Entry 8R59 (electron microscopy, 2.86 A resolution); this record covers chains A and B of the 264 polymer chains in the assembly.

Chain A (and B):
Protein: Transcription attenuation protein MtrB
Organism: Geobacillus stearothermophilus
Notes: chain B of this document is another copy of the same molecule, construct and numbering; everything in this record applies to it too
UniProtKB: Q9X6J6 (MTRB_GEOSE); residues 1-74 here = UniProt positions 1-74
Sequence (74 residues; each row starts with the number of its first residue):
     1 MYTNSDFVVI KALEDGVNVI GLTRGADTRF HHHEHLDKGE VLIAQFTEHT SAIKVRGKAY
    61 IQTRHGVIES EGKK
Not modelled in the structure: 1-2, 73-74
Differences from the reference sequence: engineered mutation His33 (Ser in Q9X6J6), His35 (Lys in Q9X6J6)

Chain A / chain B interface:
Pairs across the interface (36):
  Thr3(A) - Asn4(B)  hydrogen bond
  Thr3(A) - Ser5(B)  hydrogen bond (backbone-side chain)
  Thr3(A) - Gln45(B)
  Asp6(A) - Phe7(B)
  Arg24(A) - Gln45(B)  hydrogen bond
  Arg24(A) - Thr47(B)
  Ala26(A) - His31(B)
  Ala26(A) - His49(B)
  Thr28(A) - His32(B)
  Phe46(A) - Ile43(B)  hydrophobic
  Phe46(A) - Gln45(B)
  Ser51(A) - Gln45(B)  hydrogen bond (backbone-backbone)
  Ala52(A) - Ile43(B)
  Ile53(A) - Leu42(B)
  Ile53(A) - Ile43(B)  hydrogen bond (backbone-backbone)
  Lys54(A) - Glu34(B)  salt bridge
  Lys54(A) - His35(B)  hydrogen bond (side chain-backbone)
  Lys54(A) - Leu36(B)
  Lys54(A) - Glu40(B)
  Lys54(A) - Val41(B)
  Val55(A) - Glu40(B)
  Val55(A) - Val41(B)  hydrogen bond (backbone-backbone)
  Arg56(A) - Glu40(B)  salt bridge
  Ile61(A) - Val41(B)  hydrophobic
  Arg64(A) - Phe7(B)
  His65(A) - Phe7(B)  hydrogen bond (side chain-backbone)
  His65(A) - Gln62(B)
  His65(A) - Arg64(B)
  Val67(A) - Gln62(B)
  Ile68(A) - Val9(B)  hydrophobic
  Ile68(A) - Lys11(B)
  Glu69(A) - Lys11(B)  hydrogen bond (backbone-side chain)
  Ser70(A) - Gly39(B)
  Ser70(A) - Val41(B)
  Glu71(A) - Gly39(B)  hydrogen bond (backbone-backbone)
  Gly72(A) - Gly39(B)  hydrogen bond (backbone-backbone)
Also at the interface, not in a pair above, chain A (26 interface residues in all): Asn4, Leu22, Gly25, Thr50, Thr63
Also at the interface, not in a pair above, chain B (24 interface residues in all): Lys38, Ala44, Tyr60, Thr63

Summary:
26 residues of chain A face 24 of chain B across their interface; the contacts include 11 hydrogen bonds and 2
salt bridges. Among the polar pairs are Lys54(A)-Glu34(B), Arg56(A)-Glu40(B) and Thr3(A)-Asn4(B).
Chain A and chain B are both Transcription attenuation protein MtrB (Geobacillus stearothermophilus); the
structure, Structure of the Co(II) triggered TRAP (S33HK35H) protein cage (levo form), was determined by
electron microscopy together with 8R5A from the same study.
